5EHF - chain A; structure by X-ray diffraction, 1.75 A resolution.

# Chain A
Name: Laccase
From: Antrodiella faginea
Notes: EC 1.10.3.2
Amino-acid sequence (497 residues; numbered 1 to 497; the number before each row is that of its first residue):
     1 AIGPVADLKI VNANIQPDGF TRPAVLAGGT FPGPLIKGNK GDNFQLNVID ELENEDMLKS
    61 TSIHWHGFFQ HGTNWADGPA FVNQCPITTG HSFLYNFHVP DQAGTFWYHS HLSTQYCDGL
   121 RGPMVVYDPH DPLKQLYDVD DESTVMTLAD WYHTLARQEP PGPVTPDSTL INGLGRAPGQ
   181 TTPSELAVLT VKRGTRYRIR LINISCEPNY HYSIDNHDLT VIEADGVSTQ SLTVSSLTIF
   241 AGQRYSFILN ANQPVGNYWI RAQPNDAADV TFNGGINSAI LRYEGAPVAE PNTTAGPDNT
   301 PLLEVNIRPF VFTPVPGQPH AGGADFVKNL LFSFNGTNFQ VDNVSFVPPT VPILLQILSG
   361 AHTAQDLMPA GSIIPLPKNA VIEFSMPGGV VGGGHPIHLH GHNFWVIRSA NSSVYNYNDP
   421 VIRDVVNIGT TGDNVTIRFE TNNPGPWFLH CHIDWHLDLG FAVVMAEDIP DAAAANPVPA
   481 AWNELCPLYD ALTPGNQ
Disulfide bonds: C85-C486, C117-C206
Glycans and other covalent adducts: N-acetylglucosamine (NAG) linked to N335, N411, N434
Metal / ion sites: Zn2+ site 1: E51, H362, D366; Cu ion site 1: H64, H398; Cu ion site 2: H66, H109, H452; Cu ion site 3: H111, H400, H450; Zn2+ site 2: H130, D167; Cu ion site 4: H395, C451, H456

# In short
N-acetylglucosamine is covalently linked to N335, N411 and N434. E51, H362 and D366 coordinate Zn2+ site 1.
H64 and H398 form the Cu ion site 1.
Chain A is Laccase (Antrodiella faginea); the structure, Laccase from Antrodiella faginea, was determined by
X-ray diffraction, deposited together with 5E9N.
